7YOZ - chains H and J of the 10 polymer chains in the assembly; structure by electron microscopy, 4.30 A resolution (low resolution: residue-level contacts below are approximate; hydrogen-bond / salt-bridge calls are withheld).

Chain H:
Protein: Histone H4
From: Homo sapiens
UniProt: P62805 (H4_HUMAN); residues 0-102 here correspond to UniProt positions 1-103 (UniProt number = residue number + 1)
Amino-acid sequence (106 residues; each row starts with the number of its first residue; numbers below 1 keep their minus sign (Gly-3 is residue -3)):
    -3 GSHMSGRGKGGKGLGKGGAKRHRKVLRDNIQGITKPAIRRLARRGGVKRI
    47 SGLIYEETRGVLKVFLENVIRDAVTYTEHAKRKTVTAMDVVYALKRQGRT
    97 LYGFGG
Not modelled in the structure: -3 to 23, 96-102
Differences from the reference sequence: expression tag (-3 to -1)
Curated features (UniProtKB/Swiss-Prot):
  - DNA-binding region: Lys16 to Lys20
  - modified residue: Ser1 (N-acetylserine), Arg3 (Asymmetric dimethylarginine), Lys5 (N6-(2-hydroxyisobutyryl)lysine), Lys8 (N6-(2-hydroxyisobutyryl)lysine), Lys12 (N6-(2-hydroxyisobutyryl)lysine), Lys16 (N6-(2-hydroxyisobutyryl)lysine), Lys20 (N6,N6,N6-trimethyllysine), Lys31 (N6-(2-hydroxyisobutyryl)lysine), Lys44 (N6-(2-hydroxyisobutyryl)lysine), Ser47 (Phosphoserine), Tyr51 (Phosphotyrosine), Lys59 (N6-(2-hydroxyisobutyryl)lysine), Lys77 (N6-(2-hydroxyisobutyryl)lysine), Lys79 (N6-(2-hydroxyisobutyryl)lysine), Thr80 (Phosphothreonine), Tyr88 (Phosphotyrosine), Lys91 (N6-(2-hydroxyisobutyryl)lysine)
  - cross-link (Glycyl lysine isopeptide (Lys-Gly)): Lys12 (interchain with G-Cter in SUMO2), Lys20 (interchain with G-Cter in SUMO2), Lys31 (interchain with G-Cter in SUMO2), Lys59 (interchain with G-Cter in SUMO2), Lys79 (interchain with G-Cter in SUMO2), Lys91 (interchain with G-Cter in SUMO2)

Chain J:
Molecule: Widom601 DNA RV
From: synthetic construct
Sequence (145 nucleotides; row label = number of the first residue in the row; numbers below 1 keep their minus sign (DA-74 is residue -74)):
   -74 ATCGATGTATATATCTGACACGTGCCTGGAGACTAGGGAGTAATCCCCTT
   -24 GGCGGTTAAAACGCGGGGGACAGCGCGTACGTGCGTTTAAGCGGTGCTAG
    26 AGCTGTCTACGACCAATTGAGCGGCCTCGGCACCGGGATTCTGAT
Not modelled in the structure: -74 to -60, 62-70

Chain H / chain J interface:
Residue-residue contacts (10):
  Arg35(H) - DG-23(J)
  Lys44(H) - DG-23(J)
  Arg45(H) - DG-23(J)
  Ile46(H) - DG-24(J)
  Ile46(H) - DG-23(J)
  Gly48(H) - DG-24(J)
  Arg78(H) - DA-3(J)
  Arg78(H) - DG-2(J)
  Lys79(H) - DA-3(J)
  Thr80(H) - DA-3(J)
Also at the interface, not in a pair above, chain H (10 interface residues in all): Arg39, Ser47
Also at the interface, not in a pair above, chain J (6 interface residues in all): DC-22, DC-4

Summary:
10 residues of chain H face 6 of chain J across their interface. From UniProt: a DNA-binding region on chain
H.
Here chain H is Histone H4 (Homo sapiens) and chain J is Widom601 DNA RV (synthetic construct). Entry 7YOZ
(Cryo-EM structure of human subnucleosome (intermediate form)) was determined by electron microscopy,
deposited together with 7X57 and 7X58.
